PDB entry 4L63 | X-ray diffraction, 1.80 A resolution | chains A and F of the 6 polymer chains in the assembly

Chain A:
Molecule: ECXA
Organism: Escherichia coli
Notes: EC 3.4.24.-
Reference sequence: Q8GAV4 (Q8GAV4_ECOLX); residue numbers follow UniProt; this construct covers 21-285
Chain sequence (266 residues; numbered 20 to 285; the number before each row is that of its first residue):
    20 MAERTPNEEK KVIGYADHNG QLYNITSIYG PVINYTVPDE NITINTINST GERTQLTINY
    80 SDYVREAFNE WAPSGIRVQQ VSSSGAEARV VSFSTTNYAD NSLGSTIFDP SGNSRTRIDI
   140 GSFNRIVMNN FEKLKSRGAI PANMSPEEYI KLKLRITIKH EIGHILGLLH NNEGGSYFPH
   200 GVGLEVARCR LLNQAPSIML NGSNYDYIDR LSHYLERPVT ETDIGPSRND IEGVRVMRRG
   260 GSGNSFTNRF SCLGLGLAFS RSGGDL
Disordered / not traced: 20, 68-71, 103-107, 279-285
Construct notes: expression tag (20)
Disulfides: Cys208-Cys271
Metal / ion sites: Zn2+: His179, His183, His189
What the authors report for this chain:
  - catalytic residues: Glu180 (proposed by the authors, not directly observed)
  - Zn2+ coordination: His189

Chain F:
Molecule: ECXB
Organism: Escherichia coli
Reference sequence: Q8GAV3 (Q8GAV3_ECOLX); residues 1-103 here correspond to UniProt positions 23-125 (UniProt number = residue number + 22)
Chain sequence (112 residues; numbered 0 to 111; the number before each row is that of its first residue; numbering starts at 0):
     0 MTPQNITDLC NEYQNTMIYS LNKEIATYTE SLAGKREMVI ISFSNGATFQ VEVPGSQHLE
    60 SQKRPLERMK DTLRAAYFTG IKISKLCAWT NKSPNSIAAI ELSNLEHHHH HH
Disordered / not traced: 0, 104-111
Construct notes: initiating methionine (0); expression tag (104-111)
Disulfides: Cys9-Cys86

Interface between chain A and chain F:
Residue-residue contacts (6; chain A residue first):
  Phe265(A) - Tyr76(F)
  Phe265(A) - Phe77(F)
  Phe265(A) - Thr78(F)
  Thr266(A) - Gly79(F)
  Leu272(A) - Phe77(F)
  Leu276(A) - Ala74(F)  hydrophobic
Interface residues without a listed pair, chain A (6 interface residues in all): Phe269, Gly273

In short:
6 residues of chain A face 5 of chain F across their interface. His179(A), His183(A) and His189(A) coordinate
Zn2+. The paper reports the catalytic residue Glu180(A); Zn2+ coordination by His189(A).
Here chain A is ECXA and chain F is ECXB, both from Escherichia coli. Entry 4L63 (Apo form of AB5 holotoxin)
was determined by X-ray diffraction together with 4L6T from the same study.
